PDB entry 1LT3 | X-ray diffraction, 2.00 A resolution | chains E and A of the 6 polymer chains in the assembly

== Chain E ==
Protein: Heat-labile enterotoxin
Organism: Escherichia coli
Notes: fragment: holotoxin; engineered mutation(s): N40C, G166C
UniProtKB: P32890 (ELBP_ECOLI); residues 1-103 here correspond to UniProt positions 22-124 (UniProt number = residue number + 21)
Amino-acid sequence (103 residues; numbered 1 to 103; the number before each row is that of its first residue):
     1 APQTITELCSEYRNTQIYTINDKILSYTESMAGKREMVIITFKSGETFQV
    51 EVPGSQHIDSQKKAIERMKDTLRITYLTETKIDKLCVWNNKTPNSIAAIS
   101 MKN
Disulfide bonds: Cys9-Cys86

== Chain A ==
Protein: Heat-labile enterotoxin
Organism: Escherichia coli
Notes: fragment: holotoxin
UniProtKB: P06717 (ELAP_ECOLI); residues 1-240 here correspond to UniProt positions 19-258 (UniProt number = residue number + 18)
Amino-acid sequence (240 residues; numbered 1 to 240; the number before each row is that of its first residue):
     1 NGDRLYRADSRPPDEIKRSGGLMPRGHNEYFDRGTQMNICLYDHARGTQT
    51 GFVRYDDGYVSTSLSLRSAHLAGQSILSGYSTYYIYVIATAPNMFNVNDV
   101 LGVYSPHPYEQEVSALGGIPYSQIYGWYRVNFGVIDERLHRNREYRDRYY
   151 RNLNIAPAEDGYRLACFPPDHQAWREEPWIHHAPQGCGNSSRTITGDTCN
   201 EETQNLSTIYLREYQSKVKRQIFSDYQSEVDIYNRIRDEL
Unresolved in the structure: 1-3, 189-195, 237-240
Sequence notes: engineered mutation Cys40 (Asn58 in P06717), Cys166 (Gly184 in P06717)
Swiss-Prot annotation at these positions:
  - active site: Glu112
Disulfide bonds: Cys40-Cys166, Cys187-Cys199

== How chain E and chain A interact ==
Residue-residue contacts (21):
  Lys62(E) with Ile236(A)
  Lys63(E) with Ile232(A); Tyr233(A)
  Glu66(E) with Ile232(A); Ile236(A)
  Arg67(E) with Ile232(A)
  Asp70(E) with Val230(A)
  Leu77(E) with Lys219(A); Phe223(A)
  Thr78(E) with Ser216(A), hydrogen bond (backbone-side chain); Lys219(A); Arg220(A); Phe223(A)
  Glu79(E) with Arg33(A), salt bridge; Ser216(A), hydrogen bond (backbone-side chain); Lys219(A), salt bridge
  Thr80(E) with Ser216(A); Arg220(A)
  Lys81(E) with Glu213(A), salt bridge
  Asn103(E) with Lys217(A), hydrogen bond (backbone-side chain); Arg220(A), hydrogen bond (backbone-side chain)
Other interface residues (no listed pair), chain E (12 interface residues in all): Ile74
Other interface residues (no listed pair), chain A (14 interface residues in all): Arg212, Gln227, Arg235

== Summary ==
12 residues of chain E and 14 residues of chain A are in contact, with 4 hydrogen bonds and 3 salt bridges.
Polar pairs include Glu79(E)-Arg33(A), Glu79(E)-Lys219(A) and Lys81(E)-Glu213(A). Curated annotation (UniProt)
lists active-site residue Glu112(A) on chain A.
Chain E is Heat-labile enterotoxin and chain A is Heat-labile enterotoxin, both from Escherichia coli; the
structure, Heat-labile enterotoxin double mutant N40C/G166C, was determined by X-ray diffraction.
